4NYJ - chains Q and S of the 3 polymer chains in the assembly; structure by X-ray diffraction, 2.85 A resolution.

[Chain Q]
Name: GTPase HRas
From: Homo sapiens
Reference sequence: P01112 (RASH_HUMAN); residues 1-166 here = UniProt positions 1-166
Amino-acid sequence (166 residues; numbered 1 to 166; the number before each row is that of its first residue):
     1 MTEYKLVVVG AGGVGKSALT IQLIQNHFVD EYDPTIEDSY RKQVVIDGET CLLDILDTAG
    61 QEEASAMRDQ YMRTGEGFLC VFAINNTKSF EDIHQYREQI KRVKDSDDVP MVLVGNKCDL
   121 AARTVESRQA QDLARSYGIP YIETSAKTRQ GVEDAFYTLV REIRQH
Sequence notes: engineered mutation Ala64 (Tyr in P01112)
Ion coordination: Mg2+: Ser17, Thr35 (together with GMP-PNP)
Residues lining bound ligands: GMP-PNP (GNP; phosphoaminophosphonic acid-guanylate ester): Ala11, Gly12, Gly13, Val14, Gly15, Lys16, Ser17, Ala18, Phe28, Val29, Asp30, Glu31, Tyr32, Asp33, Pro34, Thr35, Thr58, Ala59, Gly60, Gln61, Asn116, Lys117, Asp119, Leu120, Ser145, Ala146, Lys147

[Chain S]
Name: Son of sevenless homolog 1
From: Homo sapiens
Reference sequence: Q07889 (SOS1_HUMAN); residue numbers follow UniProt; this construct covers 566-1046
Amino-acid sequence (481 residues; each row starts with the number of its first residue):
   566 QMRLPSADVY RFAEPDSEEN IIFEENMQPK AGIPIIKAGT VIKLIERLTY HMYADPNFVR
   626 TFLTTYRSFC KPQELLSLII ERFEIPEPEP TEADRIAIEN GDQPLSAELK RFRKEYIQPV
   686 QLRVLNVCRH WVEHHFYDFE RDAYLLQRME EFIGTVRGKA MKKWVESITK IIQRKKIARD
   746 NGPGHNITFQ SSPPTVEWHI SRPGHIETFD LLTLHPIEIA RQLTLLESDL YRAVQPSELV
   806 GSVWTKEDKE INSPNLLKMI RHTTNLTLWF EKCIVETENL EERVAVVSRI IEILQVFQEL
   866 NNFNGVLEVV SAMNSSPVYR LDHTFEQIPS RQKKILEEAH ELSEDHYKKY LAKLRSINPP
   926 CVPFFGIYLT NILKTEEGNP EVLKRHGKEL INFSKRRKVA EITGEIQQYQ NQPYCLRVES
   986 DIKRFFENLN PMGNSMEKEF TDYLFNKSLE IEPRNPKPLP RFPKKYSYPL KSPGVRPSNP
  1046 R
Unresolved in the structure: 591-596, 744-750
Residues lining bound ligands: 2PZ (N-[1-(1H-indol-3-ylmethyl)piperidin-4-yl]glycinamide): Met878, Asn879, Tyr884, Asp887, Phe890, Leu901, Glu902, His905
From the paper describing this entry:
  - binding site for 2PZ: Met878, Asp887
  - mutagenesis - L687E/R688A, W729E: increased catalytic activity on compound 4
  - mutagenesis - L687E/R688A, W729E: decreased catalytic activity
  - disease-associated variants - P894R: increased catalytic activity (citing earlier work)

[How chain Q and chain S interact]
Pairs across the interface - 59 pairs, chain Q then chain S:
  Met1(Q) with Arg920(S)
  Ile24(Q) with Asn976(S)
  Gln25(Q) with Asn976(S); Pro978(S)
  Asn26(Q) with Asn751(S); Ile752(S); Thr753(S), hydrogen bond (side chain-backbone); Phe754(S); Pro978(S)
  His27(Q) with Asn751(S), hydrogen bond (side chain-backbone)
  Glu31(Q) with Arg739(S), salt bridge
  Asp33(Q) with Arg694(S); Ser732(S), hydrogen bond; Ile736(S); Arg739(S), salt bridge
  Pro34(Q) with Arg694(S); Trp729(S), hydrogen bond (backbone-side chain); Ser732(S)
  Thr35(Q) with Trp729(S), hydrogen bond (backbone-side chain)
  Ile36(Q) with Leu687(S); Asn691(S); Trp729(S)
  Glu37(Q) with Ala619(S); Pro621(S); Asn691(S), hydrogen bond (backbone-side chain); His695(S)
  Asp38(Q) with Arg694(S), salt bridge; His695(S), salt bridge
  Ser39(Q) with Pro621(S)
  Arg41(Q) with Gln973(S)
  Lys42(Q) with Gln973(S)
  Gln43(Q) with Leu919(S), hydrogen bond (side chain-backbone); Arg920(S); Ser921(S); Ile922(S), hydrogen bond (side chain-backbone); Pro924(S); Gln973(S), hydrogen bond (backbone-side chain); Tyr974(S), hydrogen bond
  Val44(Q) with Asn923(S)
  Val45(Q) with Ser921(S); Ile922(S); Asn923(S), hydrogen bond (backbone-side chain)
  Thr50(Q) with Arg920(S); Ser921(S), hydrogen bond (side chain-backbone)
  Leu56(Q) with Pro621(S), hydrophobic
  Gln61(Q) with Lys728(S); Trp729(S)
  Glu63(Q) with Ala725(S); Lys728(S); Trp729(S)
  Ala66(Q) with Lys679(S)
  Met67(Q) with Leu687(S), hydrophobic; Arg688(S)
  Gln70(Q) with Met617(S); Tyr618(S); Ala619(S), hydrogen bond (side chain-backbone)
  Arg149(Q) with Thr753(S); Gln755(S)
  Glu153(Q) with Gln755(S), hydrogen bond
Other interface residues (no listed pair), chain Q (33 interface residues in all): Gln22, Phe28, Ala64, Thr74, Lys147, Thr148
Other interface residues (no listed pair), chain S (38 interface residues in all): Gly597, Gln683, Pro684, Leu690, Glu698, Lys724, Gln977

[Overview]
Chain Q and chain S form an interface of 33 and 38 residues respectively; the contacts include 14 hydrogen
bonds and 4 salt bridges. Polar contacts include Glu31(Q)-Arg739(S), Asp33(Q)-Arg739(S) and
Asp38(Q)-Arg694(S). From the paper: a binding site for 2PZ at Met878(S) and Asp887(S); L687E/R688A and W729E
of chain S increase catalytic activity on compound 4.
Here chain Q is GTPase HRas and chain S is Son of sevenless homolog 1, both from Homo sapiens. Entry 4NYJ
(Approach for Targeting Ras with Small Molecules that Activate SOS-Mediated Nucleotide Exchange) was
determined by X-ray diffraction (same publication as 4NYI and 4NYM).
